Entry 5NG1 (X-ray diffraction, 2.20 A resolution); this record covers chains B and F of the 6 polymer chains in the assembly.

# Chain B
Molecule: Tubulin beta-2B chain
Source organism: Bos taurus
UniProt: Q6B856 (TBB2B_BOVIN); the author numbering skips numbers that UniProt does not, so the offset changes along the chain: 1-42 = UniProt 1-42; 45-360 = UniProt 43-358; 369-455 = UniProt 359-445
Chain sequence (445 residues; each row starts with the number of its first residue; note: 10 numbers in that range are skipped by the numbering (no residue carries them; nothing is unmodelled there)):
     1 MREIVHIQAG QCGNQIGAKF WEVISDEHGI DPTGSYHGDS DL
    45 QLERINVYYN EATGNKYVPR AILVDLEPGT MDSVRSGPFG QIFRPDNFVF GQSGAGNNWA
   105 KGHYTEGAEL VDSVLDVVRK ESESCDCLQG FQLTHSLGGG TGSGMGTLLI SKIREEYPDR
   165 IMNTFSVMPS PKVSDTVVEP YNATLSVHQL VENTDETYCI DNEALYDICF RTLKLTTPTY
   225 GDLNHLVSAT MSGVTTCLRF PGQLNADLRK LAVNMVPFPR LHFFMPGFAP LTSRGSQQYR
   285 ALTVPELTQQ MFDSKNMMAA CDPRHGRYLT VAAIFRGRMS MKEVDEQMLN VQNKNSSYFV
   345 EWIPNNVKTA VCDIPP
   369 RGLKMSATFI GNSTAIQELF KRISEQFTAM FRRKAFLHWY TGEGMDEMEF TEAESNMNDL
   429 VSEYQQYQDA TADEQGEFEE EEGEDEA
Unresolved in the structure: 278-285, 439-455
Covalent attachments: compound 8WE linked to His229
Bound ions: Mg2+: Gln11 (together with GDP)
Small-molecule neighbours:
  - 8WB (2-methoxy-5-(2,3,4-trimethoxyphenyl)cyclohepta-2,4,6-trien-1-one): Val238, Cys241, Leu242, Leu248, Ala250, Asp251, Lys254, Leu255, Asn258, Met259, Thr314, Val315, Ala316, Ile318, Asn350, Lys352, Ala354, Ile378
  - 8WE ((2Z,4E)-N-[(S)-oxidanyl-[(1S,2E,5S,11R,17S,19R)-3,11,19-trimethyl-7,13-bis(oxidanylidene)-6,21-dioxabicyclo[15.3.1]henicos-2-en-5-yl]methyl]hexa-2,4-dienamide): Val23, Glu27, Leu217, Leu230, Ala233, Phe272, Pro274, Leu275, Thr276, Leu286, Pro360, Arg369, Leu371
  - GDP (guanosine-5'-diphosphate): Gly10, Gln11, Cys12, Gln15, Ile16, Asp69, Asn101, Ser140, Gly142, Gly143, Gly144, Thr145, Gly146, Ser147, Val171, Pro173, Val177, Ser178, Asp179, Glu183, Asn206, Leu209, Tyr224, Leu227, Asn228
From the paper describing this entry:
  - conformationally variable residues (loop rearrangement): Ala250
  - binding site for 8WB: Ala250
  - binding site for (-)-ZAMPANOLIDE (Bound form): His229

# Chain F
Molecule: Tubulin-Tyrosine Ligase
Source organism: Gallus gallus
UniProt: E1BQ43 (E1BQ43_CHICK); numbering as in UniProt (aligned over 1-378)
Chain sequence (384 residues; numbered 1 to 384; the number before each row is that of its first residue):
     1 MYTFVVRDEN SSVYAEVSRL LLATGQWKRL RKDNPRFNLM LGERNRLPFG RLGHEPGLVQ
    61 LVNYYRGADK LCRKASLVKL IKTSPELSES CTWFPESYVI YPTNLKTPVA PAQNGIRHLI
   121 NNTRTDEREV FLAAYNRRRE GREGNVWIAK SSAGAKGEGI LISSEASELL DFIDEQGQVH
   181 VIQKYLEKPL LLEPGHRKFD IRSWVLVDHL YNIYLYREGV LRTSSEPYNS ANFQDKTCHL
   241 TNHCIQKEYS KNYGRYEEGN EMFFEEFNQY LMDALNTTLE NSILLQIKHI IRSCLMCIEP
   301 AISTKHLHYQ SFQLFGFDFM VDEELKVWLI EVNGAPACAQ KLYAELCQGI VDVAISSVFP
   361 LADTGQKTSQ PTSIFIKLHH HHHH
Unresolved in the structure: 106-124, 363-370, 381-384
Sequence notes: expression tag (379-384)
Bound ions: Mg2+: Glu331 (together with AMP-PCP)
Small-molecule neighbours: AMP-PCP (ACP; phosphomethylphosphonic acid adenylate ester): Lys74, Ile148, Lys150, Gln183, Lys184, Tyr185, Leu186, Lys198, Asp200, Arg202, Arg222, His239, Leu240, Thr241, Asn242, Asp318, Met320, Ile330, Glu331, Asn333

# Chain B / chain F interface
Residue-residue contacts (9; chain B residue first):
  Leu333(B) - Arg36(F)  hydrogen bond (backbone-side chain)
  Leu333(B) - Pro56(F)
  Leu333(B) - Gly57(F)
  Gln336(B) - Arg36(F)
  Asn337(B) - Thr3(F)
  Asn337(B) - Arg36(F)  hydrogen bond
  Ser340(B) - Lys28(F)
  Glu345(B) - Arg31(F)  salt bridge
  Glu345(B) - Asp33(F)
Interface residues without a listed pair, chain B (7 interface residues in all): Arg311, Asn349
Interface residues without a listed pair, chain F (12 interface residues in all): Met1, Leu30, Asn38, Glu55, Leu58

# Summary
Chain B and chain F form an interface of 7 and 12 residues respectively, with 2 hydrogen bonds and 1 salt
bridge. Polar contacts include Glu345(B)-Arg31(F), Leu333(B)-Arg36(F) and Asn337(B)-Arg36(F). Ligands of chain
B: GDP and compound 8WB. From the paper: a binding site for 8WB at Ala250(B); a binding site for
(-)-ZAMPANOLIDE (Bound form) at His229(B).
Chain B is Tubulin beta-2B chain (Bos taurus) and chain F is Tubulin-Tyrosine Ligase (Gallus gallus); the
structure, TUBULIN-MTC-zampanolide complex, was determined by X-ray diffraction, deposited together with 5NFZ.
